6G74 - chain A; structure by X-ray diffraction, 2.00 A resolution.

== Chain A ==
Name: Quinolinate synthase A
Source organism: Thermotoga maritima (strain ATCC 43589 / MSB8 / DSM 3109 / JCM 10099)
Notes: EC 2.5.1.72
Reference sequence: Q9X1X7 (NADA_THEMA); residue numbers follow UniProt; this construct covers 1-298
Amino-acid sequence (304 residues; each row starts with the number of its first residue; numbers below 1 keep their minus sign (His-5 is residue -5)):
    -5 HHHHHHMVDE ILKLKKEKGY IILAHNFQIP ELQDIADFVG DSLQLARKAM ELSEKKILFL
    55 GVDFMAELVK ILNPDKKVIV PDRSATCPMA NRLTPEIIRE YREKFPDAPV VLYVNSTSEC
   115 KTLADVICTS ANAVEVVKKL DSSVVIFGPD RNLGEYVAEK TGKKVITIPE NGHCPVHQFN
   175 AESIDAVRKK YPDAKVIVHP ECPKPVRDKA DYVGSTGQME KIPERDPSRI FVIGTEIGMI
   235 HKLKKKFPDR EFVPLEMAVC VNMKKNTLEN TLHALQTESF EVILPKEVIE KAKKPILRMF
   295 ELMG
Construct notes: expression tag (-5 to 0); engineered mutation Phe21 (Tyr in Q9X1X7), Arg219 (Lys in Q9X1X7)
Metal / ion sites: 4Fe-4S cluster Fe: Cys81, Cys168, Cys254
Ligand contacts:
  - phthalic acid (PHT): His19, Phe21, Asp35, Ser36, Leu37, Met59, Tyr107, Val108, Asn109, Ser124, His171, His193, Glu195, Ser209, Thr210
  - 4Fe-4S cluster (SF4): Phe21, Val56, Cys81, Pro82, Met83, Asn109, Cys168, Pro169, Val170, His171, Glu195, Cys254, Met257
Swiss-Prot annotation at these positions:
  - binding site (iminosuccinate): His19, Ser36, Tyr107 to Asn109, Ser124, His193 to Glu195, Thr210
  - binding site ([4Fe-4S] cluster): Cys81, Cys168, Cys254
  - mutagenesis: Tyr107 (Y107F: Loss of activity; when associated with R-219)

== Summary ==
Bound to chain A: 4Fe-4S cluster and phthalic acid. Cys81, Cys168 and Cys254 coordinate a 4Fe-4S cluster Fe
ion. From UniProt: 10 iminosuccinate-binding residues, 3 [4Fe-4S] cluster-binding residues and one mutagenesis
site.
Chain A is Quinolinate synthase A (Thermotoga maritima (strain ATCC 43589 / MSB8 / DSM 3109 / JCM 10099)); the
structure, Structure of the Y21F variant of quinolinate synthase in complex with phthalate, was determined by
X-ray diffraction, deposited together with 6F48, 6F4D and 6F4L.
